7T18 - chains T and A of the 3 polymer chains in the assembly; structure by X-ray diffraction, 1.70 A resolution.

[Chain T]
Molecule: 17-nt DNA strand
Sequence (17 nucleotides; each row starts with the number of its first residue):
     2 ATCGCTACCA CACCCCT
Disordered / not traced: 18

[Chain A]
Molecule: DNA repair protein REV1
From: Saccharomyces cerevisiae
Notes: EC 2.7.7.-
Reference sequence: P12689 (REV1_YEAST); residues 296-746 here = UniProt positions 296-746
Amino-acid sequence (451 residues; row label = number of the first residue in the row):
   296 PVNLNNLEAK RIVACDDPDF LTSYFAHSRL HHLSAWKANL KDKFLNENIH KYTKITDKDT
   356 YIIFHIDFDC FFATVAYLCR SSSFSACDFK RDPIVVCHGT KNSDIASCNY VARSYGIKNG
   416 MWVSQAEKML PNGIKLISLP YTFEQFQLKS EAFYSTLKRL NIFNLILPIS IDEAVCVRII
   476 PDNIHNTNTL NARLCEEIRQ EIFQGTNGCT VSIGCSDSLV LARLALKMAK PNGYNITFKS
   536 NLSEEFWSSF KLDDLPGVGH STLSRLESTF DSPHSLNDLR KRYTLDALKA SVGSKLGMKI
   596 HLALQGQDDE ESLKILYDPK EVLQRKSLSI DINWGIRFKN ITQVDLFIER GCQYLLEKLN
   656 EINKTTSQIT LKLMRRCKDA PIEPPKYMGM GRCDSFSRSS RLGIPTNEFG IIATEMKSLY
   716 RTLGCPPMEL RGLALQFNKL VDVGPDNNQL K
Disordered / not traced: 296-305, 745-746
Bound ions: Ca2+ site 1: Asp362, Asp467, Glu468 (together with dTTP) (shared with 1 residue of chain P); Ca2+ site 2: Asp362, Phe363, Asp467 (together with dTTP); Ca2+ site 3: Asp548, Leu550, Val553 (shared with 1 residue of chain P)
Small-molecule neighbours: dTTP (TTP): Arg324, Leu325, Leu328, Asp362, Phe363, Asp364, Cys365, Phe366, Phe367, Ala401, Ser402, Tyr405, Arg408, Asn414, Asp467, Lys525
Curated features (UniProtKB/Swiss-Prot):
  - region (Interaction with target DNA): Tyr319 to Ser329, Thr395 to Asn397, Gly554 to Thr557, Arg620 to Asn628
  - binding site (dCTP): Arg324, Asp362 to Phe366, Ser402 to Arg408, Asn414, Asp467
  - binding site (Mg(2+)): Asp362, Phe363, Asp467, Glu468
  - site (Interaction with target DNA): Lys681, Ser692, Ser694
  - mutagenesis: Asp467 to Glu468 (Loss of dCTP transferase activity)
From the paper describing this entry:
  - binding site for dTTP: Arg324

[Chain T / chain A interface]
Residue-residue contacts (59; chain T residue first):
  DA2(T) - Thr395(A)  sugar contact
  DA2(T) - Tyr682(A)  base contact
  DT3(T) - His393(A)  base contact
  DT3(T) - Gly394(A)  hydrogen bond to the base
  DT3(T) - Thr395(A)  hydrogen bond to the phosphate
  DT3(T) - Lys396(A)  hydrogen bond to the phosphate
  DT3(T) - Asn397(A)  hydrogen bond to the phosphate
  DT3(T) - Ser398(A)  phosphate contact
  DT3(T) - Trp629(A)  sugar contact
  DT3(T) - Lys681(A)  hydrogen bond to the phosphate
  DT3(T) - Tyr682(A)  sugar contact
  DC4(T) - Tyr319(A)  base contact
  DC4(T) - His322(A)  stacking on the base
  DC4(T) - Ser323(A)  hydrogen bond to the phosphate
  DC4(T) - His393(A)  phosphate contact
  DC4(T) - Ser398(A)  hydrogen bond to the phosphate
  DC4(T) - Asp399(A)  hydrogen bond to the phosphate
  DC4(T) - Trp629(A)  base contact
  DC4(T) - Lys681(A)  salt bridge to the phosphate
  DG5(T) - Tyr319(A)  sugar contact
  DG5(T) - Ser323(A)  hydrogen bond to the phosphate
  DG5(T) - Arg324(A)  salt bridge to the phosphate
  DG5(T) - Leu325(A)  hydrogen bond to the phosphate
  DG5(T) - Asn628(A)  base contact
  DG5(T) - Lys681(A)  base contact
  DG5(T) - Gly684(A)  base contact
  DG5(T) - Met685(A)  hydrogen bond to the base
  DG5(T) - Gly686(A)  hydrogen bond to the base
  DC6(T) - Tyr319(A)  hydrogen bond to the phosphate
  DC6(T) - Phe320(A)  phosphate contact
  DC6(T) - Ser323(A)  sugar contact
  DC6(T) - Leu325(A)  sugar contact
  DC6(T) - His326(A)  hydrogen bond to the sugar
  DC6(T) - Ser329(A)  hydrogen bond to the base
  DC6(T) - Asp626(A)  sugar contact
  DC6(T) - Ile627(A)  phosphate contact
  DC6(T) - Asn628(A)  hydrogen bond to the phosphate
  DC6(T) - Trp629(A)  phosphate contact
  DT7(T) - Phe320(A)  phosphate contact
  DT7(T) - His326(A)  salt bridge to the phosphate
  DT7(T) - Ser329(A)  hydrogen bond to the sugar
  DT7(T) - Ser624(A)  sugar contact
  DT7(T) - Ile625(A)  phosphate contact
  DT7(T) - Asp626(A)  hydrogen bond to the phosphate
  DA8(T) - Lys336(A)  phosphate contact
  DA8(T) - Arg620(A)  salt bridge to the phosphate
  DA8(T) - Ser622(A)  sugar contact
  DA8(T) - Leu623(A)  phosphate contact
  DA8(T) - Ser624(A)  hydrogen bond to the phosphate
  DC9(T) - Lys336(A)  salt bridge to the phosphate
  DC9(T) - Gln619(A)  phosphate contact
  DC9(T) - Arg620(A)  phosphate contact
  DC9(T) - Lys621(A)  salt bridge to the phosphate
  DC9(T) - Ser622(A)  hydrogen bond to the phosphate
  DC10(T) - Glu606(A)  sugar contact
  DA11(T) - Lys590(A)  phosphate contact
  DA11(T) - Glu606(A)  phosphate contact
  DC12(T) - Ser589(A)  hydrogen bond to the phosphate
  DC12(T) - Lys590(A)  hydrogen bond to the phosphate
Also at the interface, not in a pair above, chain A (40 interface residues in all): Ile307, Ser318, Trp417, Gly588, Val617

[In short]
Chain T and chain A form an interface of 11 and 40 residues respectively; the contacts include 22 hydrogen
bonds, 6 salt bridges and 1 aromatic stacking contact. Polar pairs include DT3(T)-Gly394(A), DG5(T)-Met685(A)
and DG5(T)-Gly686(A). Ligands of chain A: dTTP. From the paper: a binding site for dTTP at Arg324(A).
Chain T is a 17-nt DNA strand and chain A is DNA repair protein REV1 (Saccharomyces cerevisiae); the
structure, Rev1 Ternary Complex with dTTP and Ca2+, was determined by X-ray diffraction together with 7T19,
7T1A and 7T1B from the same study.
